PDB entry 8B1C | X-ray diffraction, 2.56 A resolution | chains A and B of the 3 polymer chains in the assembly

Chain A:
Protein: Dipeptide and tripeptide permease B
Source organism: Escherichia coli
Reference sequence: P36837 (DTPB_ECOLI); numbering as in UniProt (aligned over 1-489)
Chain sequence (489 residues; row label = number of the first residue in the row):
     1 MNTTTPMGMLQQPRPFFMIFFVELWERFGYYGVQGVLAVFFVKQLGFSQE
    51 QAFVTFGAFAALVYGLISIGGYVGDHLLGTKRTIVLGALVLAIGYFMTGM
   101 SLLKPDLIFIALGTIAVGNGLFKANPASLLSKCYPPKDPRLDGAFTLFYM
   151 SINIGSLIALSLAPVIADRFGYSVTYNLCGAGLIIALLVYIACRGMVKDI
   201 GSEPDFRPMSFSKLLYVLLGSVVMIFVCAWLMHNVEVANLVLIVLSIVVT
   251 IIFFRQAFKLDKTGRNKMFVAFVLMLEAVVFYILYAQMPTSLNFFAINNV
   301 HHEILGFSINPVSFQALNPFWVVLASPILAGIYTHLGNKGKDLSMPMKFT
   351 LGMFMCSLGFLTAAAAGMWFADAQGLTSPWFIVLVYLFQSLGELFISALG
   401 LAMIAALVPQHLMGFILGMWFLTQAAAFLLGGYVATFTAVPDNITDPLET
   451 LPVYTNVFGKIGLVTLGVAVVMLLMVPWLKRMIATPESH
Not modelled in the structure: 1-10, 257-265, 333-342, 409-412, 485-489
From the paper describing this entry:
  - binding site for Ala-leu-ala: R27, K123, N153, N318, E393
  - conformationally variable residues (side-chain flip): K123

Chain B:
Protein: Nanobody 132
Source organism: Lama glama
Notes: antibody fragment or engineered binder
Chain sequence (127 residues; row label = number of the first residue in the row):
     2 VQLVESGGGLVQAGGSLRLSCAASGPTLSNYAVGWFRQAPGKEREFVAGI
    52 NWSSGLRYKDVVKGRFTVSRDNVKDTVYLQMNSLKPEDTAVYYCAARFGG
   102 MLPLQPSGYANWGQGTQVTVSSHHHHH
Disulfides: C22-C95

Interface between chain A and chain B:
Pairs across the interface (43; chain A residue first):
  K43(A) - S30(B)  hydrogen bond (side chain-backbone)
  K43(A) - W53(B)  hydrogen bond (side chain-backbone)
  D168(A) - P27(B)
  D168(A) - T28(B)  hydrogen bond (backbone-backbone)
  D168(A) - N31(B)  hydrogen bond
  D168(A) - Y32(B)  hydrogen bond
  R169(A) - P27(B)
  I297(A) - R98(B)  hydrogen bond (backbone-side chain)
  I297(A) - F99(B)
  I297(A) - G100(B)
  N298(A) - R98(B)
  N298(A) - M102(B)
  V300(A) - R98(B)  hydrogen bond (backbone-side chain)
  H301(A) - S108(B)
  H302(A) - R98(B)  hydrogen bond
  H302(A) - F99(B)
  S308(A) - A111(B)
  N310(A) - F99(B)
  P311(A) - F99(B)  hydrophobic
  V312(A) - F99(B)  hydrophobic
  Q374(A) - P104(B)
  Q374(A) - L105(B)
  Q374(A) - Q106(B)  hydrogen bond (side chain-backbone)
  Q374(A) - S108(B)  hydrogen bond
  Q374(A) - G109(B)
  L376(A) - R98(B)
  L376(A) - G109(B)
  D442(A) - N52(B)  hydrogen bond (backbone-side chain)
  D442(A) - S54(B)  hydrogen bond (backbone-side chain)
  I444(A) - N52(B)  hydrogen bond (backbone-side chain)
  I444(A) - G101(B)
  I444(A) - M102(B)
  T445(A) - N52(B)
  T445(A) - G56(B)
  T445(A) - L57(B)
  T445(A) - R58(B)
  T445(A) - G101(B)
  T445(A) - M102(B)
  T445(A) - L103(B)  hydrogen bond (backbone-backbone)
  D446(A) - R58(B)  salt bridge
  D446(A) - M102(B)
  P447(A) - M102(B)
  T450(A) - M102(B)
Also at the interface, not in a pair above, chain A (26 interface residues in all): V39, V42, F294, N299, D372, N443
Also at the interface, not in a pair above, chain B (24 interface residues in all): G26

Overview:
26 residues of chain A face 24 of chain B across their interface, with 14 hydrogen bonds and 1 salt bridge.
Polar pairs include D446(A)-R58(B), K43(A)-S30(B) and K43(A)-W53(B). From the paper: a binding site for
Ala-leu-ala at R27(A), K123(A) and N153(A) among others; conformational variability at K123(A).
Chain A is Dipeptide and tripeptide permease B (Escherichia coli) and chain B is Nanobody 132 (Lama glama);
the structure, DtpB-Nb132-ALA, was determined by X-ray diffraction, deposited together with 8B17, 8B19, 8B1D,
8B1G, 8B1I, 8B1J and 8B1K.
